PDB entry 8V51 | X-ray diffraction, 2.10 A resolution | chains C and D of the 5 polymer chains in the assembly

# Chain C
Protein: Leu-pro-phe-glu-lys-ser-thr-val-met
Chain sequence (9 residues; numbered 1 to 9; the number before each row is that of its first residue):
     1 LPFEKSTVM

# Chain D
Protein: D1 TCR alpha chain
Organism: Homo sapiens
Chain sequence (198 residues; each row starts with the number of its first residue; note: 16 numbers in that range are skipped by the numbering (no residue carries them; nothing is unmodelled there)):
     2 QSLEQ
     8 PSEVTAVEGAIVQINCTYQTSG
    36 FYGLSWYQQHDGGAPTFLSYNAL
    63 DGLEET
    74 GRFSSFLSRSDSYGYLLLQELQMKDSASYFCAVDTGGFKTIFGAGTRLFV
   124 KANIQNPDPAVYQLRDSKSSDKSVCLFTDFDSQTNVSQSKDSDVYITDKC
   174 VLDMRSMDFKSNSAVAWSNKSDFACANAFNNSIIPEDTFFAA
Disulfide bonds: C23-C104

# Chain C / chain D interface
Residue-residue contacts - 4 pairs, chain C then chain D:
  F3(C) with Y37(D)
  E4(C) with Y37(D), hydrogen bond (backbone-side chain); G109(D); G110(D), hydrogen bond (backbone-backbone)
Also at the interface, not in a pair above, chain C (4 interface residues in all): P2, K5
Also at the interface, not in a pair above, chain D (4 interface residues in all): T108
Interface features reported in the paper:
  - residue pairs: Y37(D)-E4(C)

# In short
The chain C/chain D interface involves 4 residues from each chain; the contacts include 2 hydrogen bonds.
Polar contacts include E4(C)-Y37(D) and E4(C)-G110(D). The paper describes a contact between Y37(D) and E4(C).
Here chain C is Leu-pro-phe-glu-lys-ser-thr-val-met and chain D is D1 TCR alpha chain (Homo sapiens). Entry
8V51 (Crystal structure of a HLA-B*35:01-NP10 with D1 TCR) was determined by X-ray diffraction (same
publication as 8V4Z, 8V50 and 8EMF).
